Entry 5A56 (X-ray diffraction, 1.80 A resolution); this record covers chain A.

== Chain A ==
Protein: Endo-alpha-N-acetylgalactosaminidase
From: Streptococcus pneumoniae
Notes: EC 3.2.1.97
UniProtKB: Q2MGH6 (GH101_STRPN); aligned to UniProt positions 317-1425 over residues 317-1425
Amino-acid sequence (1117 residues; row label = number of the first residue in the row):
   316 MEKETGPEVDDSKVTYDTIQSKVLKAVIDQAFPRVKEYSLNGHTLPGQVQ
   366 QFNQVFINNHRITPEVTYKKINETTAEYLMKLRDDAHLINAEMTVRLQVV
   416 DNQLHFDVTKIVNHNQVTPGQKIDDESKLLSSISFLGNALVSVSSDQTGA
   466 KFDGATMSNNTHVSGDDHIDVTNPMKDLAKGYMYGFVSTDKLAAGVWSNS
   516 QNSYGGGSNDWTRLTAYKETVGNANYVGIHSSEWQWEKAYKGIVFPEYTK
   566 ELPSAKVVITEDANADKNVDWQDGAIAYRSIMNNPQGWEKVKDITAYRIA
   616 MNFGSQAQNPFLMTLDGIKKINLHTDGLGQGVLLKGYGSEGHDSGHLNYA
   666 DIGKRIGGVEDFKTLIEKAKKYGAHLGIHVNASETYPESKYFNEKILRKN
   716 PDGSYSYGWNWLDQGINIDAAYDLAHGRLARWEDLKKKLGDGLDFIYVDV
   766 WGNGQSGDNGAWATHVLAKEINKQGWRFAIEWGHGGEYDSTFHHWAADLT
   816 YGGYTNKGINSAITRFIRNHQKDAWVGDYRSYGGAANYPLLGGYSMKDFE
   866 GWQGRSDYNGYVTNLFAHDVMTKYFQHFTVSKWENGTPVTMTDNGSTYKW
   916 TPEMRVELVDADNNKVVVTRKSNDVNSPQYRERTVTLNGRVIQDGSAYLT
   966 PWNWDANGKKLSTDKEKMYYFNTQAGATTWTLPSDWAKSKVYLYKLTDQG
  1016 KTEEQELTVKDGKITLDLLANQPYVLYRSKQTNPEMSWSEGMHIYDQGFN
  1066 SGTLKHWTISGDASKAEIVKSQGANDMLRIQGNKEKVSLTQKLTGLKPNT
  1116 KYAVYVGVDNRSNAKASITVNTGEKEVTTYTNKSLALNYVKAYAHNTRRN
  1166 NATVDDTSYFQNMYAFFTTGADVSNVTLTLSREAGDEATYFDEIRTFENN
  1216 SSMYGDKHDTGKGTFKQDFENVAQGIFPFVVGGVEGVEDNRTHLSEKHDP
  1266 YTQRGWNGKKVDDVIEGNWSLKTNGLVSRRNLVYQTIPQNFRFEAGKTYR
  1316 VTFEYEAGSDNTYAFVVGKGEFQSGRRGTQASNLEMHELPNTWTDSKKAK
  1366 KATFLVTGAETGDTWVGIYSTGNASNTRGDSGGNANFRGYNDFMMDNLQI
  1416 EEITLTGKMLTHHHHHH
Unresolved in the structure: 1340-1344, 1427-1432
Differences from the reference sequence: expression tag (316, 1426-1432); conflict Ser-460 (Asn461 in Q2MGH6), Arg-1164 (Asp1165 in Q2MGH6), Asp-1201 (Gln1202 in Q2MGH6), His-1263 (Asn1264 in Q2MGH6)
Metal / ion sites: Ca2+ site 1: Asp-577, Asn-579, Asp-581, Asn-583, Asp-588; Mn2+: Glu-703, Asp-728, His-1258; Ca2+ site 2: Gly-1063, Asn-1090, Asp-1091, Asp-1207; Ca2+ site 3: Asp-1233, Glu-1235, Glu-1281, Trp-1284, Asp-1411
Swiss-Prot annotation at these positions:
  - active site: Asp-764 (Nucleophile), Glu-796 (Proton donor/acceptor)
  - binding site (Ca(2+)): Asp-577, Asn-579, Asp-581, Asn-583, Asp-588, Asp-1233, Glu-1235, Glu-1281, Trp-1284, Asp-1411
  - binding site (substrate): Asp-658
What the authors report for this chain:
  - conformationally variable residues (side-chain flip): Trp-724, Trp-726
  - binding site for beta-D-galactopyranose: Trp-724
  - binding site for alpha-methyl-N-acetyl-D-galactosamine: Trp-724
  - catalytic residues: Asp-764, Glu-796 (citing earlier work)

== Overview ==
The Ca2+ site 1 is built by Asp-577, Asn-579, Asp-581, Asn-583 and Asp-588. Glu-703, Asp-728 and His-1258
coordinate Mn2+. Curated annotation (UniProt) lists active-site residues Asp-764 and Glu-796, 10 Ca2+-binding
residues and substrate-binding residue Asp-658. From the paper: catalytic residues Asp-764 and Glu-796; a
binding site for beta-D-galactopyranose at Trp-724.
Chain A is Endo-alpha-N-acetylgalactosaminidase (Streptococcus pneumoniae); the structure, The structure of
GH101 from Streptococcus pneumoniae TIGR4 in complex with 1-O-methyl-T-antigen, was determined by X-ray
diffraction, deposited together with 5A55, 5A57, 5A58, 5A59 and 5A5A.
